Entry 4B3T (X-ray diffraction, 3.00 A resolution); this record covers chains A and T of the 23 polymer chains in the assembly.

Chain A:
Molecule: 16S ribosomal RNA
Organism: Thermus thermophilus HB8
Sequence (1521 nucleotides; row label = number of the first residue in the row; note: 44 numbers in that range are skipped by the numbering (no residue carries them; nothing is unmodelled there); a row labelled like 189A-189L holds insertion residues (189A, then the next letters in order)):
     1 UUGUUGGAGAGUUUGAUCCUGGCUCAGGGUGAACGCUGGCGGCGUGCCUA
    51 AGACAUGCAAGUCGUGCGGGCCG
    76 CGGGGUUUU
    88 ACUCCG
    96 UGGUCAGCGGCGGACGGGUGAGUAACGCGUGGGU
  129A G
   130 ACCUACCCGGAAGAGGGGGACAACCCGGGGAAACUCGGGCUAAUCCCCCA
   180 UGUGGACCCG
189A-189L CCCCUUGGGGUG
   190 UGUCCAAAGGGCUUU
   216 GCCCGCUUCCGGAUGGGCCCGCGUCCCAUCAGCUAGUUGGUGGGGUAAUG
   266 GCCCACCAAGGCGACGACGGGUAGCCGGUCUGAGAGGAUGGCCGGCCACA
   316 GGGGCACUGAGACACGGGCCCCACUCCUACGGGAGGCAGCAGUUAGGAAU
   366 CUUCCGCAAUGGGCGCAAGCCUGACGGAGCGACGCCGCUUGGAGGAAGAA
   416 GCCCUUCGGGGUGUAAACUCCUGA
   441 ACCCGGGACGAAACCCCC
   460 GA
   470 CGAGGGGA
   479 CUGACGGUACCGGGGUAA
   498 UAGCGCCGGCCAACUCCGUGCCAGCAGCCGCGGUAAUACGGAGGGCGCGA
   548 GCGUUACCCGGAUUCACUGGGCGUAAAGGGCGUGUAGGCGGCCUGGGGCG
   598 UCCCAUGUGAAAGACCACGGCUCAACCGUGGGGGAGCGUGGGAUACGCUC
   648 AGGCUAGACGGUGGGAGAGGGUGGUGGAAUUCCCGGAGUAGCGGUGAAAU
   698 GCGCAGAUACCGGGAGGAACGCCGAUGGCGAAGGCAGCCACCUGGUCCAC
   748 CCGUGACGCUGAGGCGCGAAAGCGUGGGGAGCAAACCGGAUUAGAUACCC
   798 GGGUAGUCCACGCCCUAAACGAUGCGCGCUAGGUCUCUGGGUCU
   848 CCUGGGGGCCGAAGCUAACGCGUUAAGCGCGCCGCCUGGGGAGUACGGCC
   898 GCAAGGCUGAAACUCAAAGGAAUUGACGGGGGCCCGCACAAGCGGUGGAG
   948 CAUGUGGUUUAAUUCGAAGCAACGCGAAGAACCUUACCAGGCCUUGACAU
   998 GCUA
 1001A G
  1002 GGAACCCGGGUGAAAGCCUGGGGUGCCCC
1030A-1030D GCGA
  1031 GGGGAGCCCUAGCACAGGUGCUGCAUGGCCGUCGUCAGCUCGUGCCGUGA
  1081 GGUGUUGGGUUAAGUCCCGCAACGAGCGCAACCCCCGCCGUUAGUUGCCA
  1131 GCGGUUCGGCCGGGCACUCUAACGGGACUGCCCGCG
  1168 AAAGCGGGAGGAAGGAGGGGACGACGUCUGGUCAGCAUGGCCCUUACGGC
  1218 CUGGGCGACACACGUGCUACAAUGCCCACUACAAAGCGAUGCCACCCGGC
  1268 AACGGGGAGCUAAUCGCAAAAAGGUGGGCCCAGUUCGGAUUGGGGUCUGC
  1318 AACCCGACCCCAUGAAGCCGGAAUCGCUAGUAAUCGCGGAUCAGCC
 1363A A
  1364 UGCCGCGGUGAAUACGUUCCCGGGCCUUGUACACACCGCCCGUCACGCCA
  1414 UGGGAGCGGGCUCUACCCGAAGUCGCCGG
1442A-1442B GA
  1443 GCCUA
  1452 C
  1456 GGGCAGGCGCCGAGGGUAGGGCCCGUGACUGGGGCGAAGUCGUAACAAGG
  1506 UAGCUGUACCGGAAGGUGCGGCUGGAUCACCUCCUUUCU
Unresolved in the structure: 1-4, 1534-1538
Ion coordination: Mg2+ site 1: U12, G22; Mg2+ site 2: U12, C526, G527; Mg2+ site 3: G15, U920; Mg2+ site 4 near G21 (its only coordinating residue here); Mg2+ site 5: A33, C398; Mg2+ site 6: U45, G46, G394; Mg2+ site 7: C48, G115; Mg2+ site 8 near A53 (its only coordinating residue here); Mg2+ site 9: C58, U387; Mg2+ site 10: A59, U387; Mg2+ site 11: G61, U62, G105; Mg2+ site 12: G69, G70, U99; 131 more Mg2+ sites not listed; 16 more K+ sites not listed
Small-molecule neighbours: 3TS ((2S,3S,4R,5R,6R)-2-(aminomethyl)-5-azanyl-6-[(2R,3S,4R,5S)-5-[(1R,2R,3S,5R,6S)-3,5-bis(azanyl)-2-[(2S,3R,4R,5S,6R)-3-azanyl-5-[(4-chlorophenyl)methoxy]-6-(hydroxymethyl)-4-oxidanyl-oxan-2-yl]oxy-6-oxidanyl-cyclohexyl]oxy-2-(hydroxymethyl)-4-oxidanyl-oxolan-3-yl]oxy-oxane-3,4-diol): G1405, U1406, C1407, A1408, C1409, G1489, C1490, G1491, A1492, A1493, G1494, U1495, C1496
What the authors report for this chain:
  - mutagenesis - A1408G, G1491C: decreased binding to 3TS
  - binding site for 3TS: A1408, A1492

Chain T:
Protein: 30S ribosomal protein S20
Organism: Thermus thermophilus HB8
Reference sequence: P80380 (RS20_THET8); residues -6 to 99 here correspond to UniProt positions 1-106 (UniProt number = residue number + 7)
Chain sequence (106 residues; row label = number of the first residue in the row; numbers below 1 keep their minus sign (Met-6 is residue -6)):
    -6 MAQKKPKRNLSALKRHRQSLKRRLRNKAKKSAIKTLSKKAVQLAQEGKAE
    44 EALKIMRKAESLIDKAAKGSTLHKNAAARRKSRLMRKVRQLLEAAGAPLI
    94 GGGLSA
Unresolved in the structure: -6 to 0
Sequence notes: conflict Val34 (Ile41 in P80380)
Ion coordination: Mg2+: Thr28 (shared with G1441(A) of chain A)

How chain A and chain T interact:
Residue-residue contacts - 100 pairs, chain A then chain T:
  G102(A) with Arg10(T), salt bridge to the phosphate
  C103(A) with Lys7(T), phosphate contact; Arg10(T), salt bridge to the phosphate; Lys14(T), phosphate contact
  G104(A) with Lys7(T), hydrogen bond to the base; Gln11(T), hydrogen bond to the phosphate; Lys14(T), salt bridge to the phosphate
  G105(A) with Gln11(T), hydrogen bond to the phosphate; Arg15(T), salt bridge to the phosphate
  C106(A) with Arg8(T), base contact
  G107(A) with Arg8(T), hydrogen bond to the base
  G108(A) with Arg8(T), base contact
  C131(A) with Asn68(T), phosphate contact
  C132(A) with Lys67(T), hydrogen bond to the phosphate; Asn68(T), hydrogen bond to the phosphate
  U133(A) with Lys67(T), salt bridge to the phosphate
  C175(A) with Arg18(T), hydrogen bond to the sugar
  C176(A) with Lys22(T), salt bridge to the phosphate
  C177(A) with Lys58(T), salt bridge to the phosphate
  C178(A) with Lys58(T), salt bridge to the phosphate
  A185(A) with Glu53(T), base contact; Ala71(T), sugar contact; Lys74(T), hydrogen bond to the base
  C186(A) with Ala71(T), sugar contact; Lys74(T), sugar contact; Ser75(T), hydrogen bond to the phosphate; Met78(T), hydrogen bond to the sugar
  C187(A) with Ser75(T), hydrogen bond to the phosphate; Met78(T), sugar contact; Arg79(T), salt bridge to the phosphate; Arg82(T), hydrogen bond to the sugar; Leu97(T), base contact; Ser98(T), hydrogen bond to the base
  C188(A) with Arg79(T), salt bridge to the phosphate; Arg82(T), hydrogen bond to the sugar; Ser98(T), hydrogen bond to the base
  U190(A) with Ser98(T), hydrogen bond to the base; Ala99(T), base contact
  G191(A) with Met78(T), base contact; Gly94(T), hydrogen bond to the sugar; Gly95(T), hydrogen bond to the sugar; Gly96(T), hydrogen bond to the base; Leu97(T), sugar contact; Ser98(T), base contact
  U192(A) with Arg50(T), hydrogen bond to the phosphate; Glu53(T), hydrogen bond to the sugar; Gly95(T), sugar contact; Gly96(T), sugar contact
  C193(A) with Arg50(T), salt bridge to the phosphate; Glu53(T), hydrogen bond to the sugar; Ser54(T), hydrogen bond to the phosphate; Asp57(T), hydrogen bond to the sugar
  C194(A) with Ser54(T), hydrogen bond to the phosphate; Asp57(T), sugar contact; Lys58(T), phosphate contact; Lys61(T), hydrogen bond to the sugar
  A195(A) with Lys58(T), phosphate contact; Lys61(T), sugar contact
  U223(A) with Lys61(T), salt bridge to the phosphate
  G259(A) with Arg76(T), salt bridge to the phosphate; Lys80(T), salt bridge to the phosphate
  G260(A) with Arg76(T), salt bridge to the phosphate
  U261(A) with Arg72(T), salt bridge to the phosphate; Arg73(T), salt bridge to the phosphate; Arg76(T), hydrogen bond to the base
  A262(A) with Lys67(T), sugar contact; Asn68(T), hydrogen bond to the sugar; Ala69(T), phosphate contact; Arg72(T), salt bridge to the phosphate
  A263(A) with Asn68(T), phosphate contact; Arg72(T), salt bridge to the phosphate
  C322(A) with Arg16(T), sugar contact
  U323(A) with Ser12(T), sugar contact; Arg15(T), phosphate contact; Arg16(T), phosphate contact; Asn19(T), hydrogen bond to the phosphate
  G324(A) with Arg15(T), salt bridge to the phosphate; Asn19(T), hydrogen bond to the phosphate; Ser63(T), hydrogen bond to the phosphate
  A325(A) with Ser63(T), hydrogen bond to the phosphate
  G331(A) with Leu3(T), phosphate contact
  G332(A) with Leu3(T), phosphate contact; His9(T), sugar contact
  G333(A) with His9(T), hydrogen bond to the sugar
  U1436(A) with Arg16(T), salt bridge to the phosphate
  G1438(A) with Lys27(T), salt bridge to the phosphate; Lys31(T), phosphate contact
  C1439(A) with Lys31(T), salt bridge to the phosphate
  G1456(A) with Leu29(T), sugar contact; Lys32(T), hydrogen bond to the phosphate
  G1457(A) with Ala25(T), sugar contact; Lys32(T), salt bridge to the phosphate
  G1458(A) with Ala21(T), phosphate contact; Ser24(T), phosphate contact; Ala25(T), phosphate contact; Thr28(T), hydrogen bond to the phosphate
  C1459(A) with Lys20(T), salt bridge to the phosphate; Ala21(T), phosphate contact; Ser24(T), hydrogen bond to the phosphate
  A1460(A) with Lys20(T), salt bridge to the phosphate
Interface residues without a listed pair, chain A (51 interface residues in all): C174, G184, U222, G258, A349, C1437
Interface residues without a listed pair, chain T (51 interface residues in all): Arg1, Leu17, Lys51

Summary:
The chain A/chain T interface involves 51 residues from each chain; the contacts include 36 hydrogen bonds and
26 salt bridges. Among the polar pairs are G104(A)-Lys7(T), G107(A)-Arg8(T) and A185(A)-Lys74(T). Chain A
binds compound 3TS. The paper reports a binding site for 3TS at A1408(A) and A1492(A); A1408G and G1491C of
chain A reduce binding to 3TS.
Here chain A is 16S ribosomal RNA and chain T is 30S ribosomal protein S20, both from Thermus thermophilus
HB8. Entry 4B3T (Crystal structure of the 30S ribosome in complex with compound 39) was determined by X-ray
diffraction (same publication as 4B3M, 4B3R and 4B3S).
